PDB entry 6Z4R | X-ray diffraction, 1.96 A resolution | chain A

== Chain A ==
Protein: Myoglobin
Organism: Physeter macrocephalus
UniProtKB: P02185 (MYG_PHYMC); residues 1-153 here correspond to UniProt positions 2-154 (UniProt number = residue number + 1)
Amino-acid sequence (154 residues; row label = number of the first residue in the row):
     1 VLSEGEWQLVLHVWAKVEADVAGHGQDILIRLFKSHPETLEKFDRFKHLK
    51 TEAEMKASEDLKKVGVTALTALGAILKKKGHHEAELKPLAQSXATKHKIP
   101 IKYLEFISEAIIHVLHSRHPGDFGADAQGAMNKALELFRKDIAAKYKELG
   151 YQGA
Construct notes: engineered mutation Val64 (His65 in P02185), Ala68 (Val69 in P02185), Q78_93 (His94 in P02185); expression tag (154)
Modified residues: Q78 (L-3-Thienylalanine) at position 93
UniProt features mapped onto this chain:
  - modified residue: Ser3 (Phosphoserine), Thr67 (Phosphothreonine)
Small-molecule neighbours: heme (HEM): Leu32, Thr39, Lys42, Phe43, Arg45, Val64, Thr67, Ala68, Ala71, Leu72, Leu89, Ser92, Q78_93, His97, Ile99, Tyr103, Leu104, Ile107, Ile111, Phe138

== Overview ==
Chain A binds heme.
Chain A is Myoglobin (Physeter macrocephalus); the structure, sperm whale myoglobin mutant (H64V V64A) bearing
the non-canonical amino acid 3-thienylalanine as axial heme ligand, was determined by X-ray diffraction,
deposited together with 6Z4T.
